Entry 9FFL (electron microscopy, 2.80 A resolution); this record covers chains D and E of the 6 polymer chains in the assembly.

# Chain D
Protein: Gamma-aminobutyric acid receptor subunit alpha-1
Organism: Homo sapiens
UniProtKB: P14867 (GBRA1_HUMAN); residues 5-429 here correspond to UniProt positions 32-456 (UniProt number = residue number + 27)
Sequence (411 residues; each row starts with the number of its first residue; note: 71 numbers in that range are skipped by the numbering (no residue carries them; nothing is unmodelled there); numbers below 1 keep their minus sign (Met-52 is residue -52)):
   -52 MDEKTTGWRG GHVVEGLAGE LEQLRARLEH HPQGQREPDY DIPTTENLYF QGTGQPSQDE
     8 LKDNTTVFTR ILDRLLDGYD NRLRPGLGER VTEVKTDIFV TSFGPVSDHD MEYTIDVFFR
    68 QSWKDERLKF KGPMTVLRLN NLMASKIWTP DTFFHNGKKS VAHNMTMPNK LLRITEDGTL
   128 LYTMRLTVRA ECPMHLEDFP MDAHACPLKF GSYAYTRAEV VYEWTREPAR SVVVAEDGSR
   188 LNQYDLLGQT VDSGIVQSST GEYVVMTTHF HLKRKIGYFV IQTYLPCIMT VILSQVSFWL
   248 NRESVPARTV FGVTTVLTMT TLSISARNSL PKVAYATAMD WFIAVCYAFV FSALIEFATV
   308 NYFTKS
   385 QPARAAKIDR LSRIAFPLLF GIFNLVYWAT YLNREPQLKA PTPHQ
Disordered / not traced: -52 to 11, 419-429
Sequence notes: initiating methionine (-52); expression tag (-51 to 4); linker (313, 385-390)
Curated features (UniProtKB/Swiss-Prot):
  - binding site (4-aminobutanoate): Arg67, Thr130
  - binding site (3alpha-hydroxy-5alpha-pregnan-11,20-dione): Trp246
  - glycosylation (N-linked (GlcNAc...) asparagine): Asn11, Asn111
Cystine bridges: Cys139-Cys153
Glycans and other covalent adducts: N-acetylglucosamine (NAG) linked to Asn111
Residues lining bound ligands: gamma-amino-butanoic acid (ABU): Phe65, Arg67, Leu118, Thr130

# Chain E
Protein: Gamma-aminobutyric acid receptor subunit beta-3
Organism: Homo sapiens
UniProtKB: P28472 (GBRB3_HUMAN); residues 1-448 here correspond to UniProt positions 26-473 (UniProt number = residue number + 25)
Sequence (395 residues; each row starts with the number of its first residue; note: 107 numbers in that range are skipped by the numbering (no residue carries them; nothing is unmodelled there); numbers below 1 keep their minus sign (Met-53 is residue -53)):
   -53 MDEKTTGWRG GHVVEGLAGE LEQLRARLEH HPQGQREPDY DIPTTENLYF QGTGQSVNDP
     7 GNMSFVKETV DKLLKGYDIR LRPDFGGPPV CVGMNIDIAS IDMVSEVNMD YTLTMYFQQY
    67 WRDKRLAYSG IPLNLTLDNR VADQLWVPDT YFLNDKKSFV HGVTVKNRMI RLHPDGTVLY
   127 GLRITTTAAC MMDLRRYPLD EQNCTLEIES YGYTTDDIEF YWRGGDKAVT GVERIELPQF
   187 SIVEHRLVSR NVVFATGAYP RLSLSFRLKR NIGYFILQTY MPSILITILS WVSFWINYDA
   247 SAARVALGIT TVLTMTTINT HLRETLPKIP YVKAIDMYLM GCFVFVFLAL LEYAFVNYIF
   307 FSQPARAA
   422 AIDRWSRIVF PFTFSLFNLV YWLYYVN
Disordered / not traced: -53 to 7, 448
Sequence notes: initiating methionine (-53); expression tag (-52 to 0); linker (308-314)
Curated features (UniProtKB/Swiss-Prot):
  - binding site (benzamidine): Asp95 to Tyr97, Glu155 to Tyr157, Phe200
  - binding site (4-aminobutanoate): Tyr97, Glu155, Tyr157, Thr202
  - binding site (histamine): Tyr97, Ser156, Tyr157, Thr202
  - glycosylation (N-linked (GlcNAc...) asparagine): Asn8, Asn80, Asn149
Cystine bridges: Cys136-Cys150
Glycans and other covalent adducts: N-acetylglucosamine (NAG) linked to Asn80; glycan linked to Asn149
Residues lining bound ligands: gamma-amino-butanoic acid (ABU): Tyr97, Glu155, Ser156, Tyr157, Phe200, Thr202, Tyr205

# Interface between chain D and chain E
Pairs across the interface (91; chain D residue first):
  Thr12(D) with Leu27(E)
  Phe15(D) with Leu27(E), hydrophobic; Phe31(E), hydrophobic
  Thr16(D) with Asp24(E), hydrogen bond; Leu27(E)
  Leu19(D) with Arg26(E); Leu27(E), hydrophobic
  Asp20(D) with Arg26(E), salt bridge
  Phe46(D) with Phe200(E), hydrophobic
  Phe65(D) with Tyr97(E); Leu99(E), hydrophobic; Tyr157(E), hydrophobic
  Arg67(D) with Ala201(E); Thr202(E)
  Arg85(D) with Asp163(E), salt bridge
  Asn87(D) with Ile25(E); Arg26(E); Tyr159(E)
  Leu89(D) with Arg26(E)
  Met90(D) with Arg26(E)
  Met112(D) with Thr96(E); Tyr97(E); Phe98(E), hydrophobic; Ser104(E); Phe105(E), hydrophobic; Val106(E); Ile130(E), hydrophobic
  Thr113(D) with Thr96(E), hydrogen bond (backbone-backbone); Ile130(E)
  Met114(D) with Val93(E), hydrophobic; Pro94(E)
  Asn116(D) with Tyr97(E); Tyr157(E)
  Lys117(D) with Tyr157(E)
  Leu118(D) with Tyr157(E)
  Arg120(D) with Gly158(E), hydrogen bond (side chain-backbone); Thr160(E); Thr202(E), hydrogen bond (side chain-backbone); Tyr205(E), hydrogen bond
  Thr130(D) with Tyr157(E)
  Met131(D) with Tyr157(E), hydrogen bond (backbone-side chain)
  Arg132(D) with Tyr97(E); Phe98(E), hydrogen bond (side chain-backbone); Leu99(E), hydrogen bond (side chain-backbone); Asp101(E), salt bridge; Tyr157(E), hydrogen bond (backbone-side chain)
  Asp184(D) with Met137(E)
  Arg187(D) with Lys102(E); Ala135(E)
  Asn189(D) with Met55(E); Pro276(E); Tyr277(E)
  Gln190(D) with Pro276(E)
  Gly224(D) with Val278(E)
  Tyr225(D) with Arg269(E); Pro276(E), hydrophobic; Tyr277(E), hydrophobic
  Ile228(D) with Val278(E), hydrophobic; Met283(E), hydrophobic
  Gln229(D) with Arg269(E); Asp282(E)
  Thr230(D) with Arg269(E), hydrogen bond
  Leu232(D) with Met286(E), hydrophobic
  Met236(D) with Met286(E), hydrophobic; Phe289(E), hydrophobic; Phe293(E)
  Leu240(D) with Ile255(E), hydrophobic; Phe293(E), hydrophobic; Leu296(E), hydrophobic
  Val243(D) with Leu297(E), hydrophobic; Ala300(E), hydrophobic
  Trp246(D) with Tyr304(E)
  Leu247(D) with Asn303(E)
  Asn248(D) with Asn303(E), hydrogen bond (backbone-side chain); Phe306(E)
  Ser251(D) with Ser247(E)
  Ala254(D) with Ser247(E); Val251(E)
  Phe258(D) with Val251(E), hydrophobic
  Thr261(D) with Ile255(E)
  Thr262(D) with Ile255(E)
  Leu264(D) with Leu259(E), hydrophobic
  Thr265(D) with Leu259(E); Thr262(E)
  Thr268(D) with Thr262(E); Thr266(E)
  Leu269(D) with Thr262(E)
  Ser272(D) with Thr266(E); Arg269(E)
  Asn275(D) with Glu270(E), hydrogen bond
  Ser276(D) with Arg269(E), hydrogen bond
Interface residues without a listed pair, chain D (61 interface residues in all): Leu23, Thr48, Met81, Leu84, Leu86, His110, Ile239, Pro253, Val257, Ala273, Arg397
Interface residues without a listed pair, chain E (62 interface residues in all): Gly32, Val53, Asp95, Asn100, Leu128, Ala248, Ala252, Val258, Asn265, Ile275, Val290

# Overview
61 residues of chain D and 62 residues of chain E are in contact; the contacts include 13 hydrogen bonds and 3
salt bridges. Polar pairs include Asp20(D)-Arg26(E), Arg85(D)-Asp163(E) and Arg132(D)-Asp101(E).
Gamma-amino-butanoic acid is bound between chain D and chain E.
Here chain D is Gamma-aminobutyric acid receptor subunit alpha-1 and chain E is Gamma-aminobutyric acid
receptor subunit beta-3, both from Homo sapiens. Entry 9FFL (Cryo-EM structure of the alpha1beta3 GABA(A)
receptor in complex with GABA and Mb25 in the short-lived ...) was determined by electron microscopy.
